Entry 3VAK (X-ray diffraction, 2.17 A resolution); this record covers chains A and P of the 3 polymer chains in the assembly.

[Chain A]
Protein: Splicing factor U2AF 65 kDa subunit
Source organism: Homo sapiens
Notes: fragment: RNA Binding Domains 1 and 2
UniProtKB: P26368 (U2AF2_HUMAN); numbering as in UniProt; present here: 148-237, 258-336
Amino-acid sequence (174 residues; numbered 143 to 336; 20 numbers in that range are skipped by the numbering (no residue carries them; nothing is unmodelled there); the number before each row is that of its first residue):
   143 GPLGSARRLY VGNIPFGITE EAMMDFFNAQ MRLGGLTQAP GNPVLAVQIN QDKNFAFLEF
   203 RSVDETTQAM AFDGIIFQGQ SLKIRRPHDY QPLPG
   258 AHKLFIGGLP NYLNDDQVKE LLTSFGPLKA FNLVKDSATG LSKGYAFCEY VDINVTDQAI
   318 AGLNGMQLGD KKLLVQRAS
Sequence notes: expression tag (143-147)
UniProt features mapped onto this chain:
  - natural variant: Arg149 (R149W: In DEVDFB)
  - modified residue: Lys276 (5-hydroxylysine), Ser294 (Phosphoserine)
Glycans and other covalent adducts: covalent link Gly237-Ala258
Small-molecule neighbours:
  - 1,4-diethylene dioxide (DIO), molecule 1: Pro144, Leu145, Gly146, Ala148, Tyr232, Gln233, Pro234, Leu235
  - 1,4-diethylene dioxide (DIO), molecule 2: Asn268, Tyr269, Leu270, Asn271, Lys292, Gly297, Leu298, Ser299
Reported in the primary citation:
  - binding site for the 7-nt DNA strand: Lys260, Gly264, Gly265, Asn289, Phe304, Lys328, Gln333, Ala335
  - conformationally variable residues (side-chain flip): Lys328
  - binding site for the 7-nt DNA strand (chain P): Ser147, Arg150, Arg228, His230, Asp231
  - mutagenesis - D293N/K329Q/L331K/Q333E: unchanged binding to 5'-4rU
  - mutagenesis - D293N/K329Q/L331K/Q333E: increased binding to 3'-4rU
  - mutagenesis - K260A/N289A (36-fold), F304A (73-fold): decreased binding to poly-rU RNA (citing earlier work)
  - specificity-determining residues: Asp293, Lys328, Lys329 (proposed by the authors, not directly observed)

[Chain P]
Molecule: 7-nt DNA strand
Sequence (7 nucleotides; row label = number of the first residue in the row):
     1 UUUUUUU
Modified / non-standard residues: BRU (5-bromo-2'-deoxyuridine-5'-monophosphate) at position 5

[How chain A and chain P interact]
Pairs across the interface (20):
  Arg150(A) with DU6(P), hydrogen bond to the base; DU7(P), base contact
  Tyr152(A) with DU4(P), hydrogen bond to the phosphate; BRU_5(P), stacking on the base
  Gln190(A) with DU7(P), hydrogen bond to the sugar
  Lys195(A) with DU4(P), hydrogen bond to the base; BRU_5(P), salt bridge to the phosphate
  Asn196(A) with DU4(P), base contact
  Phe197(A) with BRU_5(P), sugar contact
  Phe199(A) with BRU_5(P), base contact; DU6(P), sugar contact
  Lys225(A) with DU3(P), salt bridge to the phosphate; DU4(P), salt bridge to the phosphate
  Arg227(A) with BRU_5(P), base contact
  Arg228(A) with BRU_5(P), hydrogen bond to the base
  Pro229(A) with BRU_5(P), base contact; DU6(P), base contact
  His230(A) with BRU_5(P), hydrogen bond to the base; DU6(P), hydrogen bond to the base
  Asp231(A) with DU6(P), hydrogen bond to the base
Also at the interface, not in a pair above, chain A (15 interface residues in all): Ser147, Gly154

[In short]
15 residues of chain A face 5 of chain P across their interface; the contacts include 8 hydrogen bonds, 3 salt
bridges and 1 aromatic stacking contact. Polar contacts include Arg150(A)-DU6(P), Lys195(A)-DU4(P) and
Arg228(A)-BRU_5(P). From the paper: a binding site for the 7-nt DNA strand at Lys260(A), Gly264(A) and
Gly265(A) among others; K260A/N289A and F304A of chain A reduce binding to poly-rU RNA.
Chain A is Splicing factor U2AF 65 kDa subunit (Homo sapiens) and chain P is a 7-nt DNA strand; the structure,
Structure of U2AF65 variant with BrU5 DNA, was determined by X-ray diffraction together with 3VAF, 3VAG, 3VAH,
3VAI, 3VAJ, 3VAL and 3VAM from the same study.
